Entry 5YX4 (X-ray diffraction, 2.10 A resolution); this record covers chain A.

# Chain A
Molecule: Chalcone-flavonone isomerase family protein
Source organism: Deschampsia antarctica
Reference sequence: G4U3G8 (G4U3G8_DESAN); residue numbers follow UniProt; this construct covers 1-231
Sequence (232 residues; row label = number of the first residue in the row; numbering starts at 0):
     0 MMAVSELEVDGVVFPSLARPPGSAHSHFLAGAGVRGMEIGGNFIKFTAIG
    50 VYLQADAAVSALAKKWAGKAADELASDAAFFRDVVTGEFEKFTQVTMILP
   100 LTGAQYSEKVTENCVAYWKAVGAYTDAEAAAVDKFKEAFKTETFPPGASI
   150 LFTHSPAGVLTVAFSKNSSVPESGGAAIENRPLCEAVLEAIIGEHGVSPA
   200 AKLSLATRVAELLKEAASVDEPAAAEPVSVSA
Sequence notes: expression tag (0); engineered mutation Ala189 (Ser in G4U3G8)
Ligand contacts: 2',4,4'-trihydroxychalcone (HCC): Arg34, Met36, Ile38, Phe45, Leu100, Gln104, Tyr105, Lys108
Reported in the primary citation:
  - binding site for 2',4,4'-trihydroxychalcone: Arg34, Met36, Ile38, Phe45, Thr46, Leu100, Tyr105
  - catalytic residues: Arg34, Thr46, Tyr105, Lys108, Asn112 (by similarity / conservation)
  - conformationally variable residues (side-chain flip): Arg34
  - mutagenesis - R34A: unchanged catalytic activity on 2',4,4'-trihydroxychalcone
  - mutagenesis - R34M, M36A (2.8 fold), K108A, Y116A (3.3-fold), S189A (6.5 fold), I190M (4.3-fold): decreased catalytic activity on 2',4,4'-trihydroxychalcone
  - mutagenesis - M96K, K108A, Y116A (13.5-fold), S189A: decreased catalytic activity on naringenin chalcone
  - mutagenesis - I190M: increased catalytic activity on naringenin chalcone
  - mutagenesis - I190M (4.3-fold): decreased catalytic activity on isoliquirigenin
  - mutagenesis - Q104E: unchanged catalytic activity on naringenin chalcone

# Overview
Bound to chain A: 2',4,4'-trihydroxychalcone. From the paper: catalytic residues Arg34, Thr46 and Tyr105 among
others; R34M, M36A and K108A, among others, reduce catalytic activity on 2',4,4'-trihydroxychalcone; 9
substitutions were tested in all.
Chain A is Chalcone-flavonone isomerase family protein (Deschampsia antarctica); the structure,
Isoliquiritigenin-complexed Chalcone isomerase (S189A) from the Antarctic vascular plant Deschampsia
Antarctica (DaCHI1), was determined by X-ray diffraction.
